PDB entry 6MU8 | X-ray diffraction, 2.99 A resolution | chains B and D of the 4 polymer chains in the assembly

[Chain B]
Name: Envelope glycoprotein gp160
Organism: Human immunodeficiency virus 1
Notes: fragment: gp41
UniProtKB: Q2N0S6 (Q2N0S6_9HIV1); residues 512-664 here correspond to UniProt positions 509-661 (UniProt number = residue number - 3)
Amino-acid sequence (153 residues; numbered 512 to 664; the number before each row is that of its first residue):
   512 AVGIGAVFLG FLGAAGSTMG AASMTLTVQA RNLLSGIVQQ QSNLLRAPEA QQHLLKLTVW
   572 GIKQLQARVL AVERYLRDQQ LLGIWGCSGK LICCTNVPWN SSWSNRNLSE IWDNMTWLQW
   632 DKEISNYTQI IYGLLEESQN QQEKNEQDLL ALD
Disordered / not traced: 512-516, 550-563, 664
Sequence notes: engineered mutation Pro559 (Ile556 in Q2N0S6), Cys605 (Thr602 in Q2N0S6)
Disulfide bonds: Cys598-Cys604
Covalently attached groups: N-acetylglucosamine (NAG) linked to Asn611, Asn637

[Chain D]
Name: 35O22 scFv heavy chain portion
Organism: Homo sapiens
Notes: engineered mutation(s): E10T, L11T, K12T, A16S, I68N, K83T, F84S,; antibody fragment or engineered binder
Amino-acid sequence (134 residues; row label = number of the first residue in the row; a row labelled like 72A-72H holds insertion residues (72A, then the next letters in order)):
     1 QGQLVQSGAT TTKPGSSVKI SCKTSGYRFN FYHINWIRQT AGRGPEWMGW IS
   52A P
    53 YSGDKNLAPA FQDRVNMTTD
72A-72H TEVPVTSF
    73 TSTGAAYMEI
82A-82C RNL
    83 TSDDTGTYFC AKGLLRDG
100A-100F SSTWLP
   101 YLWGQGTLLT VSSAST
Disordered / not traced: 111-116
Disulfide bonds: Cys22-Cys92
Covalently attached groups: N-acetylglucosamine (NAG) linked to Asn68

[How chain B and chain D interact]
Pairs across the interface (12):
  Gly527(B) - Arg98(D)  hydrogen bond (backbone-side chain)
  Thr529(B) - Arg98(D)
  Ser620(B) - Leu97(D)
  Glu621(B) - Leu97(D)
  Asp624(B) - Leu97(D)
  Asp624(B) - Arg98(D)  hydrogen bond (backbone-backbone)
  Asp624(B) - Asp99(D)  hydrogen bond (backbone-backbone)
  Asp624(B) - Gly100(D)
  Asn625(B) - Tyr32(D)  hydrogen bond
  Asn625(B) - Arg98(D)
  Thr627(B) - Arg98(D)
  Gln630(B) - Phe72H(D)
Interface residues without a listed pair, chain B (11 interface residues in all): Ser528, Leu629, Lys633
Interface residues without a listed pair, chain D (8 interface residues in all): Phe31, Leu96

[Summary]
11 residues of chain B face 8 of chain D across their interface, with 4 hydrogen bonds. Polar contacts include
Gly527(B)-Arg98(D), Asn625(B)-Tyr32(D) and Asp624(B)-Arg98(D). N-acetylglucosamine is covalently linked to
Asn611(B) and Asn637(B). Covalently linked N-acetylglucosamine: at Asn68(D).
Here chain B is Envelope glycoprotein gp160 (Human immunodeficiency virus 1) and chain D is 35O22 scFv heavy
chain portion (Homo sapiens). Entry 6MU8 (Crystal Structure of HIV-1 BG505 SOSIP.664 Prefusion Env Trimer
Bound to Small Molecule HIV-1 Entry Inhibitor ...) was determined by X-ray diffraction, deposited together
with 6MTJ, 6MTN, 6MU6, 6MU7, 6MUF and 6MUG.
